Entry 2VJQ (X-ray diffraction, 1.80 A resolution); this record covers chains A and B.

[Chain A (and B)]
Protein: Formyl-coenzyme A transferase
From: Oxalobacter formigenes
Notes: EC 2.8.3.16; chain B of this document is another copy of the same molecule, construct and numbering; everything in this record applies to it too
UniProt: O06644 (FCTA_OXAFO); residue numbers follow UniProt; this construct covers 1-428
Amino-acid sequence (428 residues; row label = number of the first residue in the row):
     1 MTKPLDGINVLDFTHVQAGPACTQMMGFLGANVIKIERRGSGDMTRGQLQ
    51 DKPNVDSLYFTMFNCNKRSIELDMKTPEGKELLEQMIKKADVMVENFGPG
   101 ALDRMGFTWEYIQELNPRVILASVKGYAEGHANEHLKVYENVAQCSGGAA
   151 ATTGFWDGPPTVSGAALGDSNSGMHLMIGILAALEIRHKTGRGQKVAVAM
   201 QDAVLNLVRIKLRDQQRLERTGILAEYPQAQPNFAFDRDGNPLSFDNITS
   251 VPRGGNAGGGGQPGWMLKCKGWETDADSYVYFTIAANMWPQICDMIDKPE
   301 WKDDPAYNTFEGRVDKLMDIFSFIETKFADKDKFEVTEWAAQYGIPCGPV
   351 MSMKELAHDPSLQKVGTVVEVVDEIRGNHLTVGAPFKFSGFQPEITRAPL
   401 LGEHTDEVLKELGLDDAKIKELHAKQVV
Disordered / not traced: 1
Sequence notes: engineered mutation Gln48 (Trp in O06644)
From the paper describing this entry:
  - mutagenesis - W48Q: decreased catalytic activity on oxalate
  - conformationally variable residues (loop rearrangement, side-chain flip): Met44, Gln48, Gly258 to Gln262
  - contacts within the chain: Met44-Gln48
  - catalytic residues: Asp169 (citing earlier work)
  - mutagenesis - W48Q: unchanged catalytic activity on formyl-CoA and oxalate

[Chain A / chain B interface]
Pairs across the interface (301; chain A residue first):
  Thr2(A) with Ile186(B)
  Lys3(A) with Ile186(B); Lys189(B), hydrogen bond (backbone-side chain)
  Pro4(A) with Ala182(B); Glu185(B); Ile186(B); Lys189(B), hydrogen bond (backbone-side chain)
  Asp6(A) with Lys189(B), hydrogen bond (backbone-side chain)
  Gln17(A) with Ile210(B)
  Gln24(A) with Arg209(B)
  Met25(A) with Asn206(B); Arg209(B)
  Leu29(A) with Ala182(B), hydrophobic
  Leu49(A) with Arg213(B); Arg217(B); Glu226(B)
  Asp51(A) with Arg220(B), salt bridge; Thr221(B)
  Leu58(A) with Arg213(B); Gln216(B); Arg217(B)
  Tyr59(A) with Arg213(B); Gly260(B), hydrogen bond (side chain-backbone)
  Met62(A) with Arg209(B), hydrogen bond (backbone-side chain); Leu212(B), hydrophobic; Arg213(B); Gln216(B), hydrogen bond
  Phe63(A) with Arg209(B); Ile210(B), hydrophobic
  Ala128(A) with Val365(B), hydrophobic
  Glu129(A) with Val365(B)
  Gly130(A) with Val365(B)
  His131(A) with Asp359(B), salt bridge; Ser361(B); Val365(B)
  Ala132(A) with Ser361(B), hydrogen bond (backbone-side chain)
  Lys137(A) with Met288(B)
  Tyr139(A) with Tyr281(B); Thr283(B), hydrogen bond; Pro346(B), hydrogen bond (side chain-backbone); Cys347(B)
  Asn141(A) with Ala257(B), hydrogen bond (side chain-backbone); Gly258(B), hydrogen bond (side chain-backbone); Tyr281(B), hydrogen bond
  Val142(A) with Gly348(B)
  Cys145(A) with Met266(B), hydrophobic; Tyr281(B), hydrophobic; Pro349(B); Val350(B), hydrophobic; Met351(B), hydrogen bond (backbone-backbone)
  Ser146(A) with Pro349(B); Met351(B); Leu356(B)
  Gly147(A) with Leu356(B)
  Gly148(A) with Met351(B); Met353(B); Leu356(B)
  Ala151(A) with Asp277(B); Val350(B), hydrophobic; Met351(B)
  Thr152(A) with Gly164(B); Met353(B)
  Thr153(A) with Val162(B); Ser163(B); Gly164(B), hydrogen bond (side chain-backbone)
  Pro159(A) with Asn256(B)
  Pro160(A) with Asn256(B), hydrogen bond (backbone-side chain); Met266(B); Ala276(B); Tyr279(B); Val350(B), hydrophobic
  Thr161(A) with Asn256(B)
  Val162(A) with Thr153(B); Gly255(B); Asn256(B), hydrogen bond (backbone-side chain); Ala257(B); Met266(B), hydrophobic
  Ser163(A) with Thr153(B); Ser163(B), hydrogen bond
  Gly164(A) with Thr152(B); Thr153(B), hydrogen bond (backbone-side chain); Ile210(B); Lys211(B)
  Ala165(A) with Leu167(B), hydrophobic; Leu207(B); Val208(B), hydrophobic
  Ala166(A) with Leu207(B), hydrogen bond (backbone-backbone)
  Leu167(A) with Ser163(B); Ala165(B), hydrophobic; Leu167(B), hydrophobic
  Ser170(A) with Leu207(B)
  Asn171(A) with Leu207(B)
  Met174(A) with His175(B); Ile178(B); Asn206(B), hydrogen bond
  His175(A) with Met174(B); Pro385(B); Phe386(B)
  Met177(A) with Ile178(B), hydrophobic
  Ile178(A) with Met174(B); Met177(B), hydrophobic; Ile178(B), hydrophobic; Leu181(B); Phe386(B), hydrophobic
  Gly179(A) with Phe388(B)
  Leu181(A) with Ile178(B); Leu181(B), hydrophobic; Ala182(B)
  Ala182(A) with Pro4(B); Leu29(B), hydrophobic; Leu181(B); Phe388(B), hydrophobic
  Leu184(A) with Glu185(B)
  Glu185(A) with Pro4(B); Leu5(B); Ile8(B); Leu184(B); His188(B), salt bridge
  Ile186(A) with Thr2(B); Pro4(B), hydrophobic
  His188(A) with Glu185(B), salt bridge; His188(B)
  Lys189(A) with Lys3(B), hydrogen bond (side chain-backbone); Pro4(B), hydrogen bond (side chain-backbone); Asp6(B), hydrogen bond (side chain-backbone)
  Thr190(A) with Thr2(B)
  Gln194(A) with Phe388(B); Ser389(B); Gly390(B), hydrogen bond (side chain-backbone)
  Lys195(A) with Lys387(B); Phe388(B); Ser389(B), hydrogen bond (backbone-backbone)
  Val196(A) with Phe386(B), hydrophobic; Lys387(B); Phe388(B), hydrophobic
  Ala197(A) with Pro385(B); Phe386(B); Lys387(B), hydrogen bond (backbone-backbone)
  Val198(A) with Pro385(B); Phe386(B), hydrophobic
  Gln201(A) with Leu356(B); Leu362(B)
  Asp202(A) with Leu362(B); Thr367(B), hydrogen bond; Pro385(B); Lys387(B)
  Leu205(A) with Leu362(B), hydrophobic; Thr367(B); Val368(B), hydrophobic; Val382(B)
  Asn206(A) with Met25(B); Met174(B), hydrogen bond; Val382(B)
  Leu207(A) with Ala165(B); Ala166(B), hydrogen bond (backbone-backbone); Asn171(B)
  Val208(A) with Ala165(B), hydrophobic; Met353(B), hydrophobic
  Arg209(A) with Gln24(B); Met25(B); Met62(B), hydrogen bond (side chain-backbone); Phe63(B); Thr381(B), hydrogen bond; Val382(B), hydrogen bond (side chain-backbone); Gly383(B)
  Ile210(A) with Tyr59(B), hydrophobic; Gly164(B)
  Lys211(A) with Gly164(B); Met353(B)
  Leu212(A) with Met62(B), hydrophobic; Met353(B); Ala357(B), hydrophobic; Thr381(B); Val382(B), hydrophobic
  Arg213(A) with Leu58(B); Tyr59(B); Met62(B)
  Gln215(A) with Met353(B); Lys354(B); Ala357(B)
  Gln216(A) with Leu58(B); Met62(B); His379(B); Leu380(B), hydrogen bond (side chain-backbone)
  Arg217(A) with Leu49(B); Leu58(B)
  Glu219(A) with His358(B), salt bridge
  Arg220(A) with Asp51(B), salt bridge; Asn378(B), hydrogen bond (side chain-backbone); His379(B)
  Thr221(A) with Asp51(B)
  Glu226(A) with Leu49(B)
  Arg238(A) with Trp272(B); Tyr279(B)
  Thr249(A) with Lys354(B), hydrogen bond
  Ser250(A) with Ser352(B); Met353(B), hydrogen bond (side chain-backbone); Lys354(B), hydrogen bond (side chain-backbone)
  Val251(A) with Met353(B), hydrophobic
  Arg253(A) with Ala276(B), hydrogen bond (side chain-backbone); Asp277(B), salt bridge
  Gly255(A) with Val162(B)
  Asn256(A) with Pro159(B); Pro160(B), hydrogen bond (side chain-backbone); Thr161(B); Val162(B), hydrogen bond (side chain-backbone)
  Ala257(A) with Asn141(B), hydrogen bond (backbone-side chain); Val162(B)
  Gly258(A) with Asn141(B), hydrogen bond (backbone-side chain)
  Gly260(A) with Gln17(B); Tyr59(B), hydrogen bond (backbone-side chain)
  Gln262(A) with Met44(B); Gln48(B)
  Met266(A) with Cys145(B), hydrophobic; Pro160(B); Val162(B), hydrophobic
  Trp272(A) with Arg238(B)
  Ala276(A) with Pro160(B); Arg253(B), hydrogen bond (backbone-side chain)
  Asp277(A) with Ala151(B); Arg253(B), salt bridge
  Tyr279(A) with Pro160(B)
  Tyr281(A) with Asn141(B), hydrogen bond; Val142(B), hydrophobic; Cys145(B), hydrophobic
  Phe310(A) with Leu49(B), hydrophobic
  Thr337(A) with Leu136(B)
  Ala341(A) with Leu136(B), hydrophobic
  Gly344(A) with Lys137(B), hydrogen bond (backbone-side chain)
  Pro346(A) with Lys137(B); Tyr139(B), hydrophobic
  Gly348(A) with Val142(B)
  Pro349(A) with Cys145(B); Ser146(B)
  Val350(A) with Cys145(B); Ala151(B), hydrophobic; Pro160(B), hydrophobic
  Met351(A) with Cys145(B), hydrogen bond (backbone-backbone); Ser146(B); Gly148(B); Ala151(B)
  Ser352(A) with Ser250(B)
  Met353(A) with Gly148(B); Thr152(B); Lys211(B); Leu212(B); Gln215(B); Ser250(B), hydrogen bond (backbone-side chain); Val251(B), hydrophobic
  Lys354(A) with Gln215(B); Thr249(B), hydrogen bond; Ser250(B), hydrogen bond (backbone-side chain)
  Leu356(A) with Ser146(B); Gly147(B); Gly148(B); Gln201(B)
  Ala357(A) with Leu212(B), hydrophobic; Gln215(B)
  His358(A) with Glu219(B), salt bridge
  Asp359(A) with His131(B), salt bridge
  Ser361(A) with His131(B); Ala132(B), hydrogen bond (side chain-backbone)
  Leu362(A) with Gln201(B); Asp202(B)
  Lys364(A) with Gly130(B), hydrogen bond (side chain-backbone)
  Val365(A) with Ala128(B), hydrophobic; Glu129(B); His131(B)
  Thr367(A) with Asp202(B), hydrogen bond
  Val368(A) with Leu205(B), hydrophobic
  Asn378(A) with Arg220(B), hydrogen bond (backbone-side chain)
  His379(A) with Gln216(B); Arg220(B)
  Leu380(A) with Gln216(B), hydrogen bond (backbone-side chain)
  Thr381(A) with Arg209(B), hydrogen bond; Leu212(B)
  Val382(A) with Leu205(B); Asn206(B); Arg209(B), hydrogen bond (backbone-side chain); Leu212(B), hydrophobic
  Pro385(A) with His175(B); Ala197(B); Val198(B); Asp202(B); Asn206(B)
  Phe386(A) with His175(B); Ile178(B), hydrophobic; Ala197(B); Val198(B), hydrophobic
  Lys387(A) with Lys195(B); Val196(B); Ala197(B), hydrogen bond (backbone-backbone); Asp202(B)
  Phe388(A) with Gly179(B); Ala182(B), hydrophobic; Gln194(B); Lys195(B); Val196(B), hydrophobic
  Ser389(A) with Gln194(B); Lys195(B), hydrogen bond (backbone-backbone)
  Gly390(A) with Gln194(B), hydrogen bond (backbone-side chain)
Also at the interface, not in a pair above, chain A (145 interface residues in all): Leu5, Ile8, Phe28, Gln48, Trp109, Glu140, Ala150, Gly154, Phe155, Ala183, Ala199, Ala203, Gly259, Gly261, Thr283, Cys347, Gly383, Phe391
Also at the interface, not in a pair above, chain B (149 interface residues in all): Phe28, Lys52, Trp109, Tyr127, Glu140, Ala150, Gly154, Phe155, Asp169, Ser170, Ala183, Thr190, Ala199, Ala203, Gly259, Gly261, Gln262, Phe282, Phe310, Gly344, Phe391

[Overview]
145 residues of chain A and 149 residues of chain B are in contact; the contacts include 60 hydrogen bonds and
10 salt bridges. Among the polar pairs are Asp51(A)-Arg220(B), His131(A)-Asp359(B) and Glu185(A)-His188(B).
From the paper: the catalytic residue Asp169(A); W48Q of chain A reduces catalytic activity on oxalate.
Chain A and chain B are both Formyl-coenzyme A transferase (Oxalobacter formigenes); the structure, Formyl-CoA
transferase mutant variant W48Q, was determined by X-ray diffraction (same publication as 2VJP).
